8DBA - chains C and L of the 12 polymer chains in the assembly; structure by X-ray diffraction, 3.50 A resolution.

== Chain C (and L) ==
Molecule: Circadian clock protein KaiC
Source organism: Cereibacter sphaeroides
Notes: chain L of this document is another copy of the same molecule, construct and numbering; everything in this record applies to it too
UniProtKB: B9KWX8 (B9KWX8_CERSK); residue numbers follow UniProt; this construct covers 1-566
Sequence (568 residues; row label = number of the first residue in the row; numbers below 1 keep their minus sign (Gly-1 is residue -1)):
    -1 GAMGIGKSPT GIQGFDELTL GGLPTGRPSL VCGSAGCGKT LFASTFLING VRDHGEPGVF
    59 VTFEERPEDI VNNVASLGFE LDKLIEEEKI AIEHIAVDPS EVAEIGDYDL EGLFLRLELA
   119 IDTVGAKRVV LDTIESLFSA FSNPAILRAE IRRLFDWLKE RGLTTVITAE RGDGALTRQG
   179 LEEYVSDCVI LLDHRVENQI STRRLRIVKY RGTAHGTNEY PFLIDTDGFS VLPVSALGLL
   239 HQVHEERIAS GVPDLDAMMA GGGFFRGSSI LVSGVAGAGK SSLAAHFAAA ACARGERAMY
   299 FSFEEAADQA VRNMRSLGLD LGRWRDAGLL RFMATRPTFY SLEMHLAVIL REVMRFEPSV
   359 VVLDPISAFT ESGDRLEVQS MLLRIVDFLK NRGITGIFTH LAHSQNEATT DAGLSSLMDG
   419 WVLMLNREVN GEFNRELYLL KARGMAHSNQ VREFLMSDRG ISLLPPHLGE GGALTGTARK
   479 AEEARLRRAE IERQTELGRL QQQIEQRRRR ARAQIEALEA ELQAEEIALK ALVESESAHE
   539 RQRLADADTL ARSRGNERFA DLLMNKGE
Disordered / not traced: -1 to 1, 94-106, 138-140, 232-236, 400-408, 540-566 (chain L: -1 to 1, 94-106, 234-236, 400-409, 531-566)
Construct notes: expression tag (-1 to 0)
Ion coordination: Mg2+: Ser414 (together with ADP) (shared with 1 residue of chain A)
Small-molecule neighbours:
  - ADP (adenosine-5'-diphosphate), molecule 1: Ser32, Ala33, Gly34, Cys35, Gly36, Lys37, Thr38, Leu39, Asn71, Ser74, Leu75, Glu168, Arg201, Ile222
  - ADP, molecule 2: Val206, Lys207, Tyr208, Gly210, Thr211, Ala212, His213
  - ADP, molecule 3: Ala274, Gly275, Ala276, Gly277, Lys278, Ser279, Ser280, Ser314, Leu315, Arg433, Met454, Ser455, Asp456
  - ADP, molecule 4: Leu438, Lys439, Ala440, Arg441, Gly442, Met443, Ala444, His445
What the authors report for this chain:
  - mutagenesis - E62Q/E63Q: abolished catalytic activity on CI domain
  - mutagenesis - E302Q/E303Q: abolished catalytic activity on CII domain
  - mutagenesis - E62Q/E63Q: decreased binding to KaiBRS

== Interface between chain C and chain L ==
Contacting residue pairs (19; chain C residue first):
  Leu498(C) - Leu527(L)
  Leu498(C) - Lys528(L)
  Ile502(C) - Glu524(L)
  Arg505(C) - Glu523(L)  salt bridge
  Arg506(C) - Leu520(L)
  Arg506(C) - Glu524(L)  salt bridge
  Arg508(C) - Glu523(L)  salt bridge
  Ala509(C) - Leu520(L)  hydrophobic
  Gln512(C) - Leu516(L)
  Ile513(C) - Ile513(L)  hydrophobic
  Leu516(C) - Gln512(L)
  Leu516(C) - Ile513(L)  hydrophobic
  Leu516(C) - Leu516(L)  hydrophobic
  Leu520(C) - Arg505(L)
  Leu520(C) - Arg506(L)
  Leu520(C) - Ala509(L)  hydrophobic
  Glu523(C) - Arg505(L)
  Leu527(C) - Leu498(L)
  Leu527(C) - Gln501(L)
Interface residues without a listed pair, chain C (16 interface residues in all): Glu517, Glu524, Lys528, Val531
Interface residues without a listed pair, chain L (15 interface residues in all): Ile502, Arg510

== Summary ==
16 residues of chain C face 15 of chain L across their interface; the contacts include 3 salt bridges. Polar
pairs include Arg505(C)-Glu523(L), Arg506(C)-Glu524(L) and Arg508(C)-Glu523(L). Bound to chain C: 4 copies of
ADP. From the paper: E62Q/E63Q of chain C abolish catalytic activity on CI domain; E302Q/E303Q of chain C
abolish catalytic activity on CII domain.
Both chains are Circadian clock protein KaiC (Cereibacter sphaeroides). Entry 8DBA (Crystal structure of
dodecameric KaiC) was determined by X-ray diffraction (same publication as 8DB3, 8FWI and 8FWJ).
